2AUM - chains A and B; structure by X-ray diffraction, 2.40 A resolution.

[Chain A (and B)]
Protein: hypothetical protein
From: Pseudomonas aeruginosa
Notes: EC 3.4.17.13; chain B of this document is another copy of the same molecule, construct and numbering; everything in this record applies to it too
UniProt: Q9HTZ1 (Q9HTZ1_PSEAE); numbering as in UniProt (aligned over 1-307)
Chain sequence (317 residues; row label = number of the first residue in the row; numbers below 1 keep their minus sign (Met-9 is residue -9)):
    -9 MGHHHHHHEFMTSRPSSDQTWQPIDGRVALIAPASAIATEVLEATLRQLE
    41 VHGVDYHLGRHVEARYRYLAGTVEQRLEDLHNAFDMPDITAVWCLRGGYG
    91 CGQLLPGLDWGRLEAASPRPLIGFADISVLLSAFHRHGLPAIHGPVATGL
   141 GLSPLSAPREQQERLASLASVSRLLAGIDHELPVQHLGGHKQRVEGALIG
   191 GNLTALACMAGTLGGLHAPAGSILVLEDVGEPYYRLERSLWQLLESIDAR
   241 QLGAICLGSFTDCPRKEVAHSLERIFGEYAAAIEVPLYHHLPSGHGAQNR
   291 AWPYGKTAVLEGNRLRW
Disordered / not traced: -9 to 4, 143-151 (chain B: -9 to 6, 143-149)
Sequence notes: cloning artifact (-9 to -8, -1 to 0); expression tag (-7 to -2); variant Glu30 (Asp in Q9HTZ1), Glu104 (Gln in Q9HTZ1); engineered mutation Ala115 (Ser in Q9HTZ1)
UniProt features mapped onto this chain:
  - active site (Charge relay system): Glu217, His285
  - mutagenesis: Glu217 (E217A: Loss of activity), His285 (H285A: Loss of activity)

[How chain A and chain B interact]
Pairs across the interface (72; chain A residue first):
  Tyr56(A) - His260(B)
  Tyr56(A) - Arg264(B)
  Tyr56(A) - Glu268(B)  hydrogen bond
  Arg57(A) - Glu227(B)  salt bridge
  Arg57(A) - His260(B)  hydrogen bond
  Arg57(A) - Ile265(B)
  Arg57(A) - Glu268(B)  salt bridge
  Tyr58(A) - Tyr223(B)  hydrogen bond (side chain-backbone)
  Tyr58(A) - Tyr224(B)
  Tyr58(A) - Glu227(B)  hydrogen bond
  Tyr58(A) - Val258(B)  hydrophobic
  Tyr58(A) - Ile265(B)
  Tyr89(A) - Tyr224(B)  hydrophobic
  Tyr89(A) - Glu227(B)
  Tyr89(A) - Arg228(B)
  Tyr89(A) - Trp231(B)
  Gly92(A) - Trp231(B)
  Gln93(A) - Glu227(B)  hydrogen bond
  Gln93(A) - Trp231(B)
  Gln93(A) - Tyr269(B)  hydrogen bond
  Pro96(A) - Glu235(B)
  Thr194(A) - Arg228(B)
  Ala197(A) - Gln232(B)  hydrogen bond (backbone-side chain)
  Cys198(A) - Arg228(B)  hydrogen bond
  Cys198(A) - Gln232(B)  hydrogen bond (backbone-side chain)
  Met199(A) - Trp231(B)  hydrophobic
  Met199(A) - Gln232(B)
  Ala200(A) - Ala200(B)
  Ala200(A) - Gln232(B)  hydrogen bond (backbone-side chain)
  Gly201(A) - Gly201(B)
  Gly201(A) - Ser236(B)
  Thr202(A) - Trp231(B)
  Thr202(A) - Gln232(B)
  Thr202(A) - Glu235(B)
  Leu203(A) - Trp231(B)  hydrophobic
  Leu203(A) - Glu235(B)
  Glu221(A) - Arg225(B)  salt bridge
  Tyr223(A) - Tyr58(B)  hydrogen bond (backbone-side chain)
  Tyr224(A) - Tyr58(B)
  Tyr224(A) - Tyr89(B)  hydrophobic
  Arg225(A) - Gly220(B)
  Arg225(A) - Glu221(B)  salt bridge
  Glu227(A) - Arg57(B)  salt bridge
  Glu227(A) - Tyr58(B)  hydrogen bond
  Glu227(A) - Tyr89(B)
  Glu227(A) - Gln93(B)  hydrogen bond
  Arg228(A) - Tyr89(B)
  Arg228(A) - Thr194(B)
  Arg228(A) - Cys198(B)
  Trp231(A) - Tyr89(B)
  Trp231(A) - Gly92(B)
  Trp231(A) - Gln93(B)
  Trp231(A) - Met199(B)  hydrophobic
  Trp231(A) - Leu203(B)  hydrophobic
  Gln232(A) - Ala197(B)  hydrogen bond (side chain-backbone)
  Gln232(A) - Cys198(B)  hydrogen bond (side chain-backbone)
  Gln232(A) - Met199(B)
  Gln232(A) - Ala200(B)  hydrogen bond (side chain-backbone)
  Gln232(A) - Thr202(B)
  Gln232(A) - Gln232(B)
  Glu235(A) - Thr202(B)
  Glu235(A) - Leu203(B)
  Ser236(A) - Gly201(B)
  Val258(A) - Tyr58(B)  hydrophobic
  His260(A) - Tyr56(B)
  His260(A) - Arg57(B)  hydrogen bond
  Arg264(A) - Tyr56(B)  hydrogen bond
  Ile265(A) - Arg57(B)
  Ile265(A) - Tyr58(B)
  Glu268(A) - Tyr56(B)  hydrogen bond
  Glu268(A) - Arg57(B)  salt bridge
  Tyr269(A) - Gln93(B)  hydrogen bond
Also at the interface, not in a pair above, chain A (33 interface residues in all): Leu59, Gly88
Also at the interface, not in a pair above, chain B (34 interface residues in all): Leu59, Pro96, Ala259

[Overview]
Chain A and chain B form an interface of 33 and 34 residues respectively; the contacts include 20 hydrogen
bonds and 6 salt bridges. Polar pairs include Arg57(A)-Glu227(B), Arg57(A)-Glu268(B) and Glu221(A)-Arg225(B).
From UniProt: active-site residues Glu217(A) and His285(A) and 2 mutagenesis sites on chain A.
Chain A and chain B are both hypothetical protein (Pseudomonas aeruginosa); the structure, Active site
Ser115Ala mutant of LD-carboxypeptidase, was determined by X-ray diffraction (same publication as 2AUN).
